Entry 8TID (electron microscopy, 3.60 A resolution); this record covers chains D and E of the 30 polymer chains in the assembly.

Chain D:
Molecule: Growth-arrest-specific microtubule-binding protein
Organism: Tetrahymena thermophila
Reference sequence: I7LT80 (I7LT80_TETTS); numbering as in UniProt (aligned over 1-472)
Amino-acid sequence (472 residues; row label = number of the first residue in the row):
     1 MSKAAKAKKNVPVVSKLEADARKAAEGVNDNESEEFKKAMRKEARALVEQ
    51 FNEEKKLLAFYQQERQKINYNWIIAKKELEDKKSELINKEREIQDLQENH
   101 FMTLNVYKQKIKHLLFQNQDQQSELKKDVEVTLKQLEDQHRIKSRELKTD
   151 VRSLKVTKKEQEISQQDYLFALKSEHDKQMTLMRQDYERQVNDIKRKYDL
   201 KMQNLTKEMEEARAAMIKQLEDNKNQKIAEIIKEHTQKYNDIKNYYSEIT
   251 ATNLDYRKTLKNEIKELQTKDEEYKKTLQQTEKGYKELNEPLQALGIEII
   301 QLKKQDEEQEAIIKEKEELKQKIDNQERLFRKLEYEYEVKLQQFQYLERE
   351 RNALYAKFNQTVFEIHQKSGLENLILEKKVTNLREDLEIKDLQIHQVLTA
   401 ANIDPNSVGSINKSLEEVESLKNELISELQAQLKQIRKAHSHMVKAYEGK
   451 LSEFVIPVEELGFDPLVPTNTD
Not modelled in the structure: 404-414

Chain E:
Molecule: Growth-arrest-specific microtubule-binding protein
Organism: Tetrahymena thermophila
Reference sequence: Q23YW7 (Q23YW7_TETTS); residue numbers follow UniProt; this construct covers 1-468
Amino-acid sequence (468 residues; row label = number of the first residue in the row):
     1 MPPKKAKGKKKKEEEPDDEYKSMTGADLTQTLEKLKERVNEMRTNRNYIQ
    51 MDRDMVENFYHNTLKEISEVKTKISNKETEAEEKESKHRIDVKVFLQKVK
   101 HLEYEQEKSNLNIEDDGKKAKEKEDAYFEDITKNMKQLKTQLKSEYLEKE
   151 KANIQQVQEEKKDHQSLLKIQQKKFDELINNLIIKYEERLAKLKEDLELK
   201 LKVEIHELEERKNLHINELMNNHEKAFAELKKYYNDITAENLNLIKAHKE
   251 KIAQIYANIQLNTKNVADNQAKNEQLKEPLAKHREIRNKLKEDLKQFAKH
   301 KMSLQNLKSKAITLKDKITKLERDGKDLDEKYEKVVREKQELEKKFEDIT
   351 QEVKKNADLNNNVLSNRLQILLKEYNNKEEELRTIIDNAGLDHNLHEQLK
   401 QRVQQSIEAKNTLIKNLKYSIHHATKAYNDAIRVYEAKLVEFGIPIEELG
   451 FQPLETITSSMPAGLVSS
Not modelled in the structure: 465-468

How chain D and chain E interact:
Contacting residue pairs (379):
  K38(D) - E13(E)
  K38(D) - E15(E)
  R41(D) - E15(E)  salt bridge
  R41(D) - K21(E)
  R45(D) - E15(E)
  R45(D) - P16(E)
  V48(D) - Y20(E)
  F51(D) - V39(E)  hydrophobic
  F51(D) - M42(E)
  E54(D) - M42(E)
  E54(D) - R43(E)  salt bridge
  E54(D) - R46(E)  salt bridge
  K55(D) - M42(E)
  L57(D) - R46(E)
  L58(D) - N45(E)
  L58(D) - R46(E)
  L58(D) - I49(E)  hydrophobic
  Y61(D) - I49(E)  hydrophobic
  Y61(D) - R53(E)
  E64(D) - R53(E)
  R65(D) - D52(E)
  I68(D) - V56(E)  hydrophobic
  I68(D) - E57(E)
  I68(D) - Y60(E)  hydrophobic
  N69(D) - V56(E)
  N71(D) - Y60(E)
  W72(D) - V56(E)  hydrogen bond (side chain-backbone)
  W72(D) - F59(E)
  W72(D) - Y60(E)
  A75(D) - Y60(E)  hydrophobic
  A75(D) - T63(E)
  A75(D) - I67(E)
  K76(D) - T63(E)
  E78(D) - I67(E)
  E78(D) - K71(E)  salt bridge
  L79(D) - E66(E)
  L79(D) - I67(E)
  L79(D) - V70(E)  hydrophobic
  K82(D) - V70(E)
  K82(D) - K71(E)
  K82(D) - I74(E)
  L86(D) - K73(E)
  L86(D) - I74(E)  hydrophobic
  L86(D) - K77(E)  hydrogen bond (backbone-side chain)
  K89(D) - K77(E)
  K89(D) - E78(E)  salt bridge
  E90(D) - K77(E)  salt bridge
  E92(D) - A81(E)
  I93(D) - K77(E)
  I93(D) - E80(E)
  I93(D) - A81(E)  hydrophobic
  L96(D) - K84(E)  hydrogen bond (backbone-side chain)
  L96(D) - E85(E)
  Q97(D) - K84(E)
  H100(D) - K84(E)
  H100(D) - H88(E)  hydrogen bond
  H100(D) - D91(E)
  T103(D) - H88(E)
  T103(D) - V92(E)
  L104(D) - D91(E)
  L104(D) - F95(E)  hydrophobic
  Y107(D) - V92(E)
  Y107(D) - F95(E)  hydrophobic
  I111(D) - F95(E)  hydrophobic
  I111(D) - K98(E)
  I111(D) - L102(E)  hydrophobic
  L114(D) - L102(E)  hydrophobic
  L115(D) - L102(E)  hydrophobic
  Q117(D) - Q106(E)  hydrogen bond (backbone-side chain)
  N118(D) - L102(E)
  N118(D) - Q106(E)  hydrogen bond
  Q121(D) - Q106(E)  hydrogen bond
  Q121(D) - N110(E)  hydrogen bond
  Q122(D) - S109(E)  hydrogen bond
  Q122(D) - N110(E)
  Q122(D) - I113(E)
  L125(D) - N110(E)
  L125(D) - I113(E)
  L125(D) - E114(E)
  K126(D) - I113(E)
  V129(D) - I113(E)
  V129(D) - G117(E)
  L133(D) - A120(E)
  L133(D) - E124(E)
  L136(D) - K121(E)
  L136(D) - D125(E)
  E137(D) - E124(E)
  H140(D) - E124(E)
  H140(D) - D125(E)  salt bridge
  H140(D) - F128(E)
  K143(D) - F128(E)
  L147(D) - M135(E)  hydrophobic
  D150(D) - K139(E)  salt bridge
  L154(D) - L142(E)  hydrophobic
  L154(D) - K143(E)
  K155(D) - L138(E)
  K155(D) - L142(E)
  T157(D) - Y146(E)
  K158(D) - Q141(E)
  K158(D) - E145(E)  salt bridge
  K158(D) - K149(E)
  Q161(D) - Y146(E)  hydrogen bond (side chain-backbone)
  Q161(D) - K149(E)
  Q161(D) - E150(E)
  Q161(D) - N153(E)
  E162(D) - K149(E)  salt bridge
  Q165(D) - N153(E)  hydrogen bond
  Q165(D) - Q156(E)  hydrogen bond
  Y168(D) - V157(E)  hydrophobic
  Y168(D) - K161(E)  hydrogen bond
  L169(D) - Q156(E)
  L169(D) - E160(E)
  L172(D) - V157(E)
  L172(D) - E160(E)
  L172(D) - K161(E)
  L172(D) - H164(E)
  H176(D) - H164(E)
  H176(D) - L167(E)
  Q179(D) - L168(E)
  M180(D) - L168(E)  hydrophobic
  M180(D) - Q171(E)
  M183(D) - L168(E)
  M183(D) - Q171(E)
  M183(D) - Q172(E)
  M183(D) - F175(E)  hydrophobic
  R184(D) - Q171(E)
  R184(D) - F175(E)
  Y187(D) - Q172(E)  hydrogen bond (side chain-backbone)
  Y187(D) - F175(E)  hydrophobic
  Y187(D) - D176(E)  hydrogen bond
  Y187(D) - I179(E)  hydrophobic
  Q190(D) - I179(E)
  V191(D) - I179(E)  hydrophobic
  V191(D) - L182(E)  hydrophobic
  I194(D) - I179(E)  hydrophobic
  I194(D) - L182(E)  hydrophobic
  I194(D) - I183(E)  hydrophobic
  K195(D) - Y186(E)
  Y198(D) - I183(E)
  Y198(D) - Y186(E)  hydrophobic
  Y198(D) - E187(E)
  D199(D) - Y186(E)
  K201(D) - L190(E)
  M202(D) - Y186(E)  hydrophobic
  M202(D) - L190(E)  hydrophobic
  M202(D) - L193(E)  hydrophobic
  L205(D) - L190(E)
  L205(D) - K194(E)
  L205(D) - L197(E)  hydrophobic
  T206(D) - L193(E)
  T206(D) - L197(E)
  E208(D) - K194(E)  salt bridge
  M209(D) - L197(E)  hydrophobic
  M209(D) - L201(E)  hydrophobic
  E210(D) - L197(E)
  R213(D) - L201(E)
  R213(D) - E204(E)  salt bridge
  M216(D) - I205(E)  hydrophobic
  I217(D) - E204(E)
  I217(D) - L208(E)  hydrophobic
  L220(D) - I205(E)
  L220(D) - L208(E)  hydrophobic
  L220(D) - E209(E)
  E221(D) - L208(E)
  E221(D) - K212(E)
  K224(D) - K212(E)
  K224(D) - N213(E)  hydrogen bond
  N225(D) - K212(E)  hydrogen bond
  I228(D) - H215(E)
  I228(D) - I216(E)  hydrophobic
  I228(D) - L219(E)  hydrophobic
  I231(D) - I216(E)  hydrophobic
  I231(D) - L219(E)  hydrophobic
  I231(D) - M220(E)  hydrophobic
  I231(D) - H223(E)
  I232(D) - L219(E)  hydrophobic
  I232(D) - H223(E)
  H235(D) - H223(E)
  H235(D) - A226(E)
  H235(D) - F227(E)
  K238(D) - F227(E)
  Y239(D) - F227(E)
  Y239(D) - L230(E)
  I242(D) - L230(E)  hydrophobic
  K243(D) - Y234(E)
  Y246(D) - Y234(E)  hydrophobic
  Y246(D) - N235(E)  hydrogen bond
  Y246(D) - T238(E)
  I249(D) - T238(E)
  T250(D) - I237(E)
  T250(D) - T238(E)  hydrogen bond
  N253(D) - T238(E)  hydrogen bond (side chain-backbone)
  N253(D) - N241(E)  hydrogen bond (backbone-side chain)
  L254(D) - N241(E)
  Y256(D) - L242(E)  hydrophobic
  Y256(D) - I245(E)
  R257(D) - E240(E)
  R257(D) - N241(E)  hydrogen bond
  L260(D) - L244(E)  hydrophobic
  L260(D) - I245(E)  hydrophobic
  L260(D) - H248(E)
  E263(D) - H248(E)
  E263(D) - K249(E)
  E263(D) - I252(E)
  E263(D) - Y256(E)
  I264(D) - H248(E)
  I264(D) - K251(E)
  E266(D) - Y256(E)  hydrogen bond (backbone-side chain)
  L267(D) - K251(E)
  L267(D) - I252(E)  hydrophobic
  L267(D) - I255(E)  hydrophobic
  L267(D) - Y256(E)  hydrogen bond (backbone-side chain)
  K270(D) - Y256(E)
  K270(D) - I259(E)
  D271(D) - I255(E)
  D271(D) - I259(E)
  Y274(D) - Y256(E)  hydrogen bond (side chain-backbone)
  Y274(D) - I259(E)  hydrophobic
  Y274(D) - Q260(E)  hydrogen bond
  Y274(D) - N262(E)
  Y274(D) - T263(E)
  K275(D) - N262(E)
  T277(D) - N262(E)  hydrogen bond
  T277(D) - V266(E)
  L278(D) - N262(E)
  T281(D) - V266(E)
  T281(D) - N269(E)
  Y285(D) - N269(E)
  L288(D) - N273(E)
  L292(D) - L276(E)  hydrophobic
  L292(D) - L280(E)  hydrophobic
  L295(D) - L280(E)  hydrophobic
  L295(D) - R287(E)  hydrogen bond (backbone-side chain)
  E298(D) - R287(E)  salt bridge
  I299(D) - H283(E)
  I299(D) - R287(E)
  L302(D) - R287(E)
  L302(D) - L294(E)
  K303(D) - I286(E)
  K303(D) - R287(E)
  K303(D) - L290(E)
  Q305(D) - L294(E)
  D306(D) - L290(E)
  D306(D) - L294(E)
  D306(D) - F297(E)
  Q309(D) - L294(E)
  Q309(D) - F297(E)
  I313(D) - F297(E)
  K316(D) - H300(E)
  K316(D) - K301(E)
  K316(D) - L304(E)
  E317(D) - H300(E)  salt bridge
  K320(D) - H300(E)  hydrogen bond (side chain-backbone)
  K320(D) - S303(E)
  K320(D) - L304(E)
  K320(D) - L307(E)
  I323(D) - L304(E)  hydrophobic
  I323(D) - L307(E)
  I323(D) - K308(E)
  E327(D) - L307(E)
  E327(D) - A311(E)  hydrogen bond (side chain-backbone)
  E327(D) - L314(E)
  F330(D) - L314(E)  hydrophobic
  R331(D) - T313(E)  hydrogen bond (side chain-backbone)
  R331(D) - L314(E)  hydrogen bond (side chain-backbone)
  R331(D) - K317(E)
  R331(D) - I318(E)
  E334(D) - L314(E)
  E334(D) - K317(E)
  E334(D) - I318(E)  hydrogen bond (side chain-backbone)
  E334(D) - L321(E)
  Y337(D) - I318(E)  hydrophobic
  Y337(D) - L321(E)  hydrophobic
  Y337(D) - E322(E)
  E338(D) - L321(E)
  L341(D) - L321(E)
  L341(D) - D324(E)
  L341(D) - G325(E)
  F344(D) - L328(E)  hydrophobic
  Q345(D) - D324(E)  hydrogen bond
  Q345(D) - L328(E)
  L347(D) - Y332(E)  hydrophobic
  E348(D) - K331(E)  salt bridge
  E348(D) - Y332(E)
  E348(D) - V335(E)
  R351(D) - Y332(E)  hydrogen bond (side chain-backbone)
  R351(D) - V335(E)
  R351(D) - V336(E)
  R351(D) - K339(E)  hydrogen bond (backbone-side chain)
  N352(D) - V335(E)
  L354(D) - K339(E)
  Y355(D) - E338(E)  hydrogen bond (side chain-backbone)
  Y355(D) - K339(E)
  Y355(D) - L342(E)
  F358(D) - L342(E)  hydrophobic
  F358(D) - E343(E)
  F358(D) - F346(E)  hydrophobic
  N359(D) - L342(E)
  T361(D) - F346(E)
  V362(D) - L342(E)  hydrophobic
  V362(D) - F346(E)  hydrophobic
  I365(D) - F346(E)  hydrophobic
  S369(D) - K354(E)  hydrogen bond
  N373(D) - A357(E)
  N373(D) - N361(E)
  E377(D) - N360(E)
  E377(D) - N361(E)
  E377(D) - L364(E)
  V380(D) - L364(E)  hydrophobic
  V380(D) - L368(E)
  L383(D) - L368(E)  hydrophobic
  R384(D) - L364(E)
  R384(D) - L368(E)
  R384(D) - L371(E)
  L387(D) - L368(E)  hydrophobic
  L387(D) - L371(E)  hydrophobic
  K390(D) - Y375(E)
  D391(D) - L371(E)
  D391(D) - Y375(E)
  D391(D) - K378(E)
  Q393(D) - K400(E)  hydrogen bond (backbone-side chain)
  Q393(D) - V403(E)
  Q393(D) - Q404(E)  hydrogen bond (side chain-backbone)
  Q393(D) - E408(E)  hydrogen bond
  I394(D) - Y375(E)
  I394(D) - K378(E)
  I394(D) - E379(E)
  I394(D) - L382(E)  hydrophobic
  I394(D) - K400(E)
  Q396(D) - L399(E)
  Q396(D) - R402(E)
  Q396(D) - V403(E)
  V397(D) - L382(E)  hydrophobic
  V397(D) - K400(E)
  L398(D) - E381(E)
  L398(D) - L382(E)  hydrophobic
  L398(D) - I385(E)
  A401(D) - I385(E)
  A401(D) - L391(E)
  A401(D) - H396(E)
  N402(D) - I385(E)
  I403(D) - L391(E)
  E419(D) - R402(E)  hydrogen bond (backbone-side chain)
  K422(D) - V403(E)
  K422(D) - I407(E)
  N423(D) - R402(E)
  N423(D) - S406(E)
  N423(D) - I407(E)
  N423(D) - K410(E)  hydrogen bond (backbone-side chain)
  E424(D) - K410(E)
  I426(D) - I407(E)  hydrophobic
  I426(D) - K410(E)
  I426(D) - I414(E)  hydrophobic
  S427(D) - K410(E)  hydrogen bond
  L429(D) - I414(E)  hydrophobic
  Q430(D) - I414(E)
  Q430(D) - L417(E)
  L433(D) - L417(E)  hydrophobic
  L433(D) - K418(E)
  L433(D) - I421(E)  hydrophobic
  K434(D) - L417(E)
  I436(D) - I421(E)
  R437(D) - I421(E)
  H440(D) - I421(E)
  H440(D) - A424(E)
  M443(D) - Y428(E)  hydrophobic
  M443(D) - Q452(E)
  Y447(D) - I432(E)
  Y447(D) - Y435(E)  hydrophobic
  Y447(D) - L449(E)  hydrophobic
  K450(D) - E447(E)  salt bridge
  K450(D) - L449(E)
  L451(D) - Y435(E)  hydrophobic
  L451(D) - L439(E)  hydrophobic
  F454(D) - L439(E)  hydrophobic
  F454(D) - I444(E)
  F454(D) - E447(E)
  V467(D) - K438(E)
  N470(D) - G464(E)  hydrogen bond (side chain-backbone)
Other interface residues (no listed pair), chain D (203 interface residues in all): Q62, K83, E85, I87, K108, K173, S247, T259, P291, I312, L319, E350, H366, T381, I389, A400, L466, T469
Other interface residues (no listed pair), chain E (202 interface residues in all): D18, V99, T132, L178, R189, E229, K291, K320, V353, D358, N411, L413, T425, E436, M461

Summary:
203 residues of chain D and 202 residues of chain E are in contact, with 45 hydrogen bonds and 16 salt
bridges. Among the polar pairs are R41(D)-E15(E), E54(D)-R43(E) and E54(D)-R46(E).
Chain D is Growth-arrest-specific microtubule-binding protein and chain E is Growth-arrest-specific
microtubule-binding protein, both from Tetrahymena thermophila; the structure, Combined linker domain of N-DRC
and associated proteins Tetrahymena, was determined by electron microscopy (same publication as 8TEK and
8TH8).
